PDB entry 9B31 | electron microscopy, 3.20 A resolution | chains A and B of the 5 polymer chains in the assembly

# Chain A
Molecule: KAP114 isoform 1
Organism: Saccharomyces cerevisiae
UniProtKB: A0A8H4BZV8 (A0A8H4BZV8_YEASX); residue numbers follow UniProt; this construct covers 1-1004
Amino-acid sequence (1010 residues; row label = number of the first residue in the row; numbers below 1 keep their minus sign (Gly-5 is residue -5)):
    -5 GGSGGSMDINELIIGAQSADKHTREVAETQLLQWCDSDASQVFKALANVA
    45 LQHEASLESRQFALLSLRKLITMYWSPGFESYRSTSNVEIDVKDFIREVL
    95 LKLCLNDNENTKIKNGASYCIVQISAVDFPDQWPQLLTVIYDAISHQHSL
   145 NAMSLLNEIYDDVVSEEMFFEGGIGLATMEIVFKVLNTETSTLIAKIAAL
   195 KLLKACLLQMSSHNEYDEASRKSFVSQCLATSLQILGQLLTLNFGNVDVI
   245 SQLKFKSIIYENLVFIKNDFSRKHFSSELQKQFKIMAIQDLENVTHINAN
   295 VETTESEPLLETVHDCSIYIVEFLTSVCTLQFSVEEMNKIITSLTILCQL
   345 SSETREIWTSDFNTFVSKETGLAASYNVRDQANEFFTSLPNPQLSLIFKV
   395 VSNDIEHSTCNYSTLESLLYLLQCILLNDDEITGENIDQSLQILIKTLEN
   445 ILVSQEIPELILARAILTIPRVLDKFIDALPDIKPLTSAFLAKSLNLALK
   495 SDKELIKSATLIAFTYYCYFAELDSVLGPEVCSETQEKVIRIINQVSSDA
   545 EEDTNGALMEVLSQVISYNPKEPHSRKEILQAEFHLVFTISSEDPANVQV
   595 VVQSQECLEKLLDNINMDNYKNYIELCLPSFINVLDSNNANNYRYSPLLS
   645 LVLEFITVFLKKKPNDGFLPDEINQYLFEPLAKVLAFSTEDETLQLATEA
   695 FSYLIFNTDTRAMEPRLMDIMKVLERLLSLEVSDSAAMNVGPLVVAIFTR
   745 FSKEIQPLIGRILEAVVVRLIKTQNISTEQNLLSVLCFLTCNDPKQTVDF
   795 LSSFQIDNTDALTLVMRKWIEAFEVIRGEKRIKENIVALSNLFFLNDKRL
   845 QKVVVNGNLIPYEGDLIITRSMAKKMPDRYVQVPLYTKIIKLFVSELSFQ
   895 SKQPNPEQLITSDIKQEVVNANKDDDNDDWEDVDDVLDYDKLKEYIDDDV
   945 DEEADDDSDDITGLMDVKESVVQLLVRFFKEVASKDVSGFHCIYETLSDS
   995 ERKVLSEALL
Not modelled in the structure: -5 to 0, 294-301, 896-930, 943-962
Sequence notes: expression tag (-5 to 0)
Reported in the primary citation:
  - mutagenesis - D928A/D929A, Y939A/D942A: unchanged binding to NAP1 isoform 1

# Chain B
Molecule: Histone H2A
Organism: Saccharomyces cerevisiae
UniProtKB: A0A6A5Q402 (A0A6A5Q402_YEASX); residues 1-131 here correspond to UniProt positions 2-132 (UniProt number = residue number + 1)
Amino-acid sequence (131 residues; numbered 1 to 131; the number before each row is that of its first residue):
     1 SGGKGGKAGSAAKASQSRSAKAGLTFPVGRVHRLLRRGNYAQRIGSGAPV
    51 YLTAVLEYLAAEILELAGNAARDNKKTRIIPRHLQLAIRNDDELNKLLGN
   101 VTIAQGGVLPNIHQNLLPKKSAKTAKASQEL
Not modelled in the structure: 1-16, 100-131

# Chain A / chain B interface
Pairs across the interface (26; chain A residue first):
  Gly72(A) - Asn74(B)
  Gly72(A) - Arg82(B)  hydrogen bond (backbone-side chain)
  Glu74(A) - Leu86(B)
  Val121(A) - Lys76(B)  hydrogen bond (backbone-side chain)
  Phe123(A) - Lys76(B)
  Asp125(A) - Lys76(B)  salt bridge
  Asp155(A) - Arg78(B)  salt bridge
  Asp156(A) - Arg78(B)  hydrogen bond (backbone-side chain)
  Asp156(A) - Ile80(B)
  Val158(A) - Arg78(B)
  Ser159(A) - Arg78(B)
  Asp859(A) - Gly23(B)
  Asp859(A) - Leu24(B)
  Ile861(A) - Glu57(B)
  Ile861(A) - Ala61(B)  hydrophobic
  Ile862(A) - Tyr58(B)
  Thr863(A) - Tyr58(B)
  Thr863(A) - Glu62(B)
  Thr863(A) - Glu65(B)  hydrogen bond
  Arg864(A) - Tyr58(B)
  Arg864(A) - Glu62(B)  salt bridge
  Arg864(A) - Leu66(B)
  Arg864(A) - Asp91(B)  salt bridge
  Arg864(A) - Glu93(B)  salt bridge
  Arg864(A) - Leu94(B)
  Ser865(A) - Glu65(B)  hydrogen bond
Other interface residues (no listed pair), chain A (20 interface residues in all): Phe73, Ala120, Asp122, Pro124, Glu160

# Overview
20 residues of chain A face 17 of chain B across their interface, with 5 hydrogen bonds and 5 salt bridges.
Polar contacts include Asp125(A)-Lys76(B), Asp155(A)-Arg78(B) and Arg864(A)-Glu62(B). From the paper:
D928A/D929A and Y939A/D942A of chain A leave binding to NAP1 isoform 1 unchanged.
Chain A is KAP114 isoform 1 and chain B is Histone H2A, both from Saccharomyces cerevisiae; the structure,
Cryo-EM structure of yeast (Nap1)2-Kap114-H2A-H2B, was determined by electron microscopy, deposited together
with 9B23, 9B3F and 9B3I.
